PDB entry 2IO6 | X-ray diffraction, 2.20 A resolution | chain A

# Chain A
Molecule: Wee1-like protein kinase
From: Homo sapiens
Notes: EC 2.7.10.2; fragment: kinase domain
UniProt: P30291 (WEE1_HUMAN); residue numbers follow UniProt; this construct covers 291-575
Sequence (287 residues; row label = number of the first residue in the row):
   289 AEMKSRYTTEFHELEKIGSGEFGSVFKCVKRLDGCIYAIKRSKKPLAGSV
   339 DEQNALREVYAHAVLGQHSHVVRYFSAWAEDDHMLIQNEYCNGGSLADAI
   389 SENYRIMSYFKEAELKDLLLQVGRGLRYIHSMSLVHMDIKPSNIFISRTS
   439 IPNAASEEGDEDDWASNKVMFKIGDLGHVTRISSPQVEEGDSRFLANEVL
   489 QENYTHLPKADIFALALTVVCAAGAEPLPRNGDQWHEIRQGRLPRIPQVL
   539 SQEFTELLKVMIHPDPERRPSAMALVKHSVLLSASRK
Disordered / not traced: 289-290, 308-311, 334-336, 436-455, 570-575
Sequence notes: expression tag (289-290)
Ligand contacts: 330 (9-hydroxy-6-(3-hydroxypropyl)-4-(2-methoxyphenyl)pyrrolo[3,4-c]carbazole-1,3(2h,6h)-dione): Ile-305, Gly-306, Val-313, Ala-326, Ile-327, Lys-328, Glu-346, Val-360, Ile-374, Asn-376, Glu-377, Tyr-378, Cys-379, Asn-380, Gly-381, Gly-382, Ser-383, Ser-430, Phe-433, Asp-463
UniProt features mapped onto this chain:
  - active site: Asp-426 (Proton acceptor)
  - binding site (ATP): Ile-305 to Val-313, Lys-328
  - binding site (Mg(2+)): Asn-342, Asn-431, Asp-463, Gly-465
  - modified residue (Phosphoserine): Ser-307, Ser-312
  - mutagenesis: Lys-328 (K328R: Abolishes activity)

# Overview
Ligands of chain A: compound 330. Curated annotation (UniProt) lists active-site residue Asp-426, 10
ATP-binding residues, 4 Mg2+-binding residues and one mutagenesis site.
Chain A is Wee1-like protein kinase (Homo sapiens); the structure, Wee1 kinase complexed with inhibitor
PD330961, was determined by X-ray diffraction, deposited together with 2IN6.
